6CP6 - chains Z and 6 of the 27 polymer chains in the assembly; structure by electron microscopy, 3.60 A resolution.

# Chain Z
Molecule: ATP synthase subunit 4, mitochondrial
Source organism: Saccharomyces cerevisiae (strain ATCC 204508 / S288c)
UniProt: P05626 (ATPF_YEAST); residues 1-209 here correspond to UniProt positions 36-244 (UniProt number = residue number + 35)
Amino-acid sequence (209 residues; row label = number of the first residue in the row):
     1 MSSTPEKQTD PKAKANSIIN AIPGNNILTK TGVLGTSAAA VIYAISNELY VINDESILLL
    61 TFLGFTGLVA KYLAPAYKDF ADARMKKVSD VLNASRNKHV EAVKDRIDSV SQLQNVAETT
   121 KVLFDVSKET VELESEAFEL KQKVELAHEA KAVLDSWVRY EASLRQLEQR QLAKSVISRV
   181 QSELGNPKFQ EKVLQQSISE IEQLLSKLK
Not modelled in the structure: 1-52, 208-209
Curated features (UniProtKB/Swiss-Prot):
  - modified residue: Ser-109 (Phosphoserine)

# Chain 6
Molecule: ATP synthase subunit H, mitochondrial
Source organism: Saccharomyces cerevisiae (strain ATCC 204508 / S288c)
UniProt: Q12349 (ATP14_YEAST); residues 1-92 here correspond to UniProt positions 33-124 (UniProt number = residue number + 32)
Amino-acid sequence (92 residues; numbered 1 to 92; the number before each row is that of its first residue):
     1 NVIQDLYLRE LKDTKLAPST LQDAEGNVKP WNPPQKPNLP ELELQGPEAL KAYTEQNVET
    61 AHVAKESEEG ESEPIEEDWL VLDDAEETKE SH
Not modelled in the structure: 1-3

# Interface between chain Z and chain 6
Residue-residue contacts (37):
  Glu-132(Z) with Glu-69(6)
  Phe-138(Z) with Ala-64(6), hydrophobic
  Glu-139(Z) with Ala-64(6)
  Gln-142(Z) with His-62(6), hydrogen bond (side chain-backbone)
  Leu-146(Z) with Glu-59(6)
  Glu-149(Z) with Gln-56(6)
  Ala-150(Z) with Glu-59(6)
  Val-153(Z) with Gln-56(6); Asn-57(6); Glu-59(6)
  Ser-156(Z) with Pro-47(6); Leu-50(6); Lys-51(6)
  Trp-157(Z) with Leu-44(6); Pro-47(6), hydrophobic
  Tyr-160(Z) with Leu-39(6); Glu-43(6), hydrogen bond (side chain-backbone); Pro-47(6)
  Leu-164(Z) with Leu-39(6), hydrophobic
  Leu-167(Z) with Leu-39(6), hydrophobic
  Gln-171(Z) with Trp-31(6); Gln-35(6)
  Lys-174(Z) with Trp-31(6)
  Ser-175(Z) with Pro-18(6)
  Arg-179(Z) with Asp-13(6); Thr-14(6), hydrogen bond (side chain-backbone); Ala-17(6); Pro-18(6)
  Glu-183(Z) with Arg-9(6); Glu-10(6); Asp-13(6)
  Lys-188(Z) with Leu-6(6); Arg-9(6); Glu-10(6)
  Glu-191(Z) with Asp-5(6)
  Gln-195(Z) with Gln-4(6); Asp-5(6), hydrogen bond
Also at the interface, not in a pair above, chain Z (23 interface residues in all): Leu-113, Glu-168
Also at the interface, not in a pair above, chain 6 (31 interface residues in all): Gln-22, Gly-46, Glu-48, Thr-60, Ala-61, Lys-65, Glu-66, Lys-89

# Summary
23 residues of chain Z and 31 residues of chain 6 are in contact, with 4 hydrogen bonds. Polar contacts
include Gln-142(Z)/His-62(6), Tyr-160(Z)/Glu-43(6) and Arg-179(Z)/Thr-14(6).
Chain Z is ATP synthase subunit 4, mitochondrial and chain 6 is ATP synthase subunit H, mitochondrial, both
from Saccharomyces cerevisiae (strain ATCC 204508 / S288c); the structure, Monomer yeast ATP synthase (F1Fo)
reconstituted in nanodisc, was determined by electron microscopy together with 6CP3, 6CP5 and 6CP7 from the
same study.
